7UZA - chains B and L of the 5 polymer chains in the assembly; structure by electron microscopy, 3.10 A resolution.

== Chain B ==
Protein: Spike glycoprotein
From: Severe acute respiratory syndrome coronavirus 2
Notes: fragment: Spike 6P
UniProt: P0DTC2 (SPIKE_SARS2); numbering as in UniProt; present here: 1-676, 680-1213
Chain sequence (1256 residues; each row starts with the number of its first residue; note: 3 numbers in that range are skipped by the numbering (no residue carries them; nothing is unmodelled there)):
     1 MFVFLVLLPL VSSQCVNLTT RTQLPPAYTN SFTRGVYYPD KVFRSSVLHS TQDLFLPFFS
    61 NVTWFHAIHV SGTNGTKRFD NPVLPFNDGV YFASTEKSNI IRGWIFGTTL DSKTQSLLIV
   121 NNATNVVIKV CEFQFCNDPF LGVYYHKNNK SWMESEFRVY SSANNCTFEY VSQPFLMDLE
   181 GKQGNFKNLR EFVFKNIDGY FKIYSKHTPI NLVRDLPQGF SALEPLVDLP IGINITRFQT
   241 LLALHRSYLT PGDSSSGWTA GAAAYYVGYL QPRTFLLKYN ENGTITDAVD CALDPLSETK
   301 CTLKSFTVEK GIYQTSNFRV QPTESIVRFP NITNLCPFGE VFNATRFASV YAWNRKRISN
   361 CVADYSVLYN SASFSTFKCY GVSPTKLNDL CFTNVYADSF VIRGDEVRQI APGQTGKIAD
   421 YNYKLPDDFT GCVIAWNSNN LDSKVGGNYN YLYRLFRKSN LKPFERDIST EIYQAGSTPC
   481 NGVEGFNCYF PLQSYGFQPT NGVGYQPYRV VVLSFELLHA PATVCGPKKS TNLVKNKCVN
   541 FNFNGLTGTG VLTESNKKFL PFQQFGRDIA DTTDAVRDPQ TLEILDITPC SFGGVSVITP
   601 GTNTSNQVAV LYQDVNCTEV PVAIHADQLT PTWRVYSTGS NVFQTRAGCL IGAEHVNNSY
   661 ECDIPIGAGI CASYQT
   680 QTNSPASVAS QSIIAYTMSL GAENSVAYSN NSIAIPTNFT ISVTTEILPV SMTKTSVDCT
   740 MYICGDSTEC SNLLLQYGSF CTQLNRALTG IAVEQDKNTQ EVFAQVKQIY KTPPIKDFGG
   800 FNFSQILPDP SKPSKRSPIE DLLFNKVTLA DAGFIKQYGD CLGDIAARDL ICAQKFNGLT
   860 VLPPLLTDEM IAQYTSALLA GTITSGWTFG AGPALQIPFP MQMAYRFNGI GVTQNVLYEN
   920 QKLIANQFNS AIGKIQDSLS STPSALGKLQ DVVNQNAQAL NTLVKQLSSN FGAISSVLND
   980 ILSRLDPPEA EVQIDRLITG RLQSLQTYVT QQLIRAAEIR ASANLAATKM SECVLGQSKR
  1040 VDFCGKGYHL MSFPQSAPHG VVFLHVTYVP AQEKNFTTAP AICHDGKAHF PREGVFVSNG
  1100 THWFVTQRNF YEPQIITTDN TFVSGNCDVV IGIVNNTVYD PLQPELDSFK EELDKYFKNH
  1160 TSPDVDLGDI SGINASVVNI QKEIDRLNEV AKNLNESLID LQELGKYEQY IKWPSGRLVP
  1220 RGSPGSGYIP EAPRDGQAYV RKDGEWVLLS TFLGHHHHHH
Not modelled in the structure: 1-25, 72-73, 179-186, 621-635, 680-688, 828-853, 1148-1259
Cystine bridges: Cys131-Cys166, Cys291-Cys301, Cys336-Cys361, Cys379-Cys432, Cys391-Cys525, Cys480-Cys488, Cys617-Cys649, Cys662-Cys671, Cys738-Cys760, Cys743-Cys749, Cys1032-Cys1043, Cys1082-Cys1126
Covalently attached groups: N-acetylglucosamine (NAG) linked to Asn61, Asn282, Asn331, Asn343, Asn616, Asn657, Asn709, Asn717, Asn801, Asn1074, Asn1098, Asn1134
Differences from the reference sequence: engineered mutation Pro817 (Phe in P0DTC2), Pro892 (Ala in P0DTC2), Pro899 (Ala in P0DTC2), Pro942 (Ala in P0DTC2), Pro986 (Lys in P0DTC2), Pro987 (Val in P0DTC2); expression tag (1214-1259)
UniProt features mapped onto this chain:
  - region: Asn280 to Cys301 (Putative superantigen), Arg403 to Asp405 (Integrin-binding motif), Asn448 to Phe456 (Immunodominant HLA epitope recognized by the CD8+), Ser816 to Tyr837 (Fusion peptide 1), Lys835 to Phe855 (Fusion peptide 2), Asp1163 to Glu1202 (Heptad repeat 2)
  - site: Arg815, Ser816 (Cleavage)
  - glycosylation: Asn17 (N-linked (GlcNAc...) (complex) asparagine), Asn61 (N-linked (GlcNAc...) (hybrid) asparagine), Asn74 (N-linked (GlcNAc...) (complex) asparagine), Asn122 (N-linked (GlcNAc...) (hybrid) asparagine), Asn149 (N-linked (GlcNAc...) (complex) asparagine), Asn165 (N-linked (GlcNAc...) (complex) asparagine), Asn234 (N-linked (GlcNAc...) (high mannose) asparagine), Asn282 (N-linked (GlcNAc...) (complex) asparagine), Thr323 (O-linked (GalNAc) threonine), Ser325 (O-linked (HexNAc...) serine), Asn331 (N-linked (GlcNAc...) (complex) asparagine), Asn343 (N-linked (GlcNAc...) (complex) asparagine), Asn603 (N-linked (GlcNAc...) (hybrid) asparagine), Asn616 (N-linked (GlcNAc...) (complex) asparagine), Asn657 (N-linked (GlcNAc...) (complex) asparagine), Thr676 (O-linked (GlcNAc...) threonine), Asn709 (N-linked (GlcNAc...) (high mannose) asparagine), Asn717 (N-linked (GlcNAc...) (hybrid) asparagine), Asn801 (N-linked (GlcNAc...) (hybrid) asparagine), Asn1074 (N-linked (GlcNAc...) (hybrid) asparagine) and 5 more in UniProt
  - natural variant: Leu5 (L5F: In strain: Iota/B.1.526), Ser13 (S13I: In strain: Epsilon/B.1.427/B.1.429), Leu18 (L18F: In strain: Beta/B.1.351, Gamma/P.1 and 1 more), Thr19 (T19I: In strain: Omicron/BQ.1.1, Omicron/XBB.1.5 and 1 more; T19R: In strain: Delta/B.1.617.2, Omicron/BA.2 and 4 more), Thr20 (T20N: In strain: Gamma/P.1), Leu24 to Ala27 (sequence variant, change not given here; In strain: Omicron/BA.2, Omicron/BA.2.12.1 and 6 more), Pro26 (P26S: In strain: Gamma/P.1), Gln52 (Q52H: In strain: Omicron/EG.5.1), Ala67 (A67V: In strain: Eta/B.1.525, Omicron/BA.1), His69 to Val70 (deletion: In strain: Alpha/B.1.1.7, Eta/B.1.525 and 5 more), Gly75 (G75V: In strain: Lambda/C.37), Thr76 (T76I: In strain: Lambda/C.37), 79 further natural variant entries in UniProt
  - mutagenesis: His69 to Val70 (Increased incorporation of cleaved spike into virions), Asn121 (N121Q: Partial loss of biliverdin affinity), Arg190 (R190K: Partial loss of biliverdin affinity), Asn234 (N234Q: Increased resistance to neutralizing antibodies), Asn331 (N331Q: Reduced viral infectivity), Asn343 (N343Q: Reduced viral infectivity), Leu452 (L452R: Increased resistance to neutralizing antibodies. Decreases HLA binding to NF9 epitope. Increased binding affinity to human ACE2), Tyr453 (Y453F: Decreased HLA binding to NF9 epitope. Increased binding affinity to human ACE2), Ala475 (A475V: Increased resistance to neutralizing antibodies), Val483 (V483A: Increased resistance to neutralizing antibodies), Glu484 (E484D: Increased replication in human TMEM106B overexpressing cells), Phe490 (F490L: Increased resistance to neutralizing antibodies and human covalescent sera neutralization), 6 further mutagenesis entries in UniProt

== Chain L ==
Protein: HSW-1 Fab light chain
From: Mus musculus
Notes: antibody fragment or engineered binder
Chain sequence (218 residues; numbered 1 to 234; 16 numbers in that range are skipped by the numbering (no residue carries them; nothing is unmodelled there); the number before each row is that of its first residue):
     1 DIVLTQSPAS LAVSLGQRAT ISCRASESVN I
    34 YGNSFMHWYQ QKPGQPPKLL IFRA
    65 SNLESGIP
    74 VRFSGSG
    83 SRTDFTLTIN PVEADDVATY YCHQSNE
   114 DPFTFGSGTK LEIKRTVAAP SVFIFPPSDE QLKSGTASVV CLLNNFYPRE AKVQWKVDNA
   174 LQSGNSQESV TEQDSKDSTY SLSSTLTLSK ADYEKHKVYA CEVTHQGLSS PVTKSFNRGE
   234 C
Not modelled in the structure: 127-234
Cystine bridges: Cys23-Cys104

== How chain B and chain L interact ==
Residue-residue contacts (9):
  Tyr449(B) with Thr5(L); Arg24(L)
  Leu455(B) with Arg84(L)
  Phe456(B) with Arg84(L)
  Phe486(B) with Gly35(L); Asn36(L)
  Tyr489(B) with Gly35(L); Ser83(L)
  Gln493(B) with Thr85(L)
Also at the interface, not in a pair above, chain B (8 interface residues in all): Ser494, Tyr505
Also at the interface, not in a pair above, chain L (9 interface residues in all): Ser26, Glu27

== In short ==
8 residues of chain B and 9 residues of chain L are in contact. Covalently linked N-acetylglucosamine: at
Asn61(B), Asn282(B), Asn331(B), Asn343(B), Asn616(B) and Asn657(B) and 6 more. Curated annotation (UniProt)
lists 19 mutagenesis sites on chain B.
Chain B is Spike glycoprotein (Severe acute respiratory syndrome coronavirus 2) and chain L is HSW-1 Fab light
chain (Mus musculus); the structure, Structure of the SARS-CoV-2 S 6P trimer in complex with the mouse
antibody Fab fragment, HSW-1, was determined by electron microscopy together with 7UZ4, 7UZ6, 7UZ7, 7UZ8,
7UZ9, 7UZB, 7UZC and 7UZD from the same study.
